6LF9 - chains D and E of the 3 polymer chains in the assembly; structure by X-ray diffraction, 2.50 A resolution.

Chain D:
Molecule: MHC class I antigen
Organism: Sus scrofa
UniProtKB: A0A0F6N4T3 (A0A0F6N4T3_PIG); residues 1-273 here correspond to UniProt positions 22-294 (UniProt number = residue number + 21)
Chain sequence (273 residues; numbered 1 to 273; the number before each row is that of its first residue):
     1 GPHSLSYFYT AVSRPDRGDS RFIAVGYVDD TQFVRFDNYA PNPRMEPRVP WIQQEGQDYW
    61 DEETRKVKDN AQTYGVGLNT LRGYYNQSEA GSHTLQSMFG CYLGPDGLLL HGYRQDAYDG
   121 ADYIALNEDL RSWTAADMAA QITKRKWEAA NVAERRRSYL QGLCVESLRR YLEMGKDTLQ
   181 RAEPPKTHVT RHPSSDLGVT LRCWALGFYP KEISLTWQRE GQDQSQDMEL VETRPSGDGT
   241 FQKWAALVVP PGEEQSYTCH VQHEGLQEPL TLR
Disulfides: C101-C164, C203-C259

Chain E:
Molecule: Beta-2-microglobulin
Organism: Sus scrofa
UniProtKB: Q07717 (B2MG_PIG); residues 4-100 here correspond to UniProt positions 22-118 (UniProt number = residue number + 18)
Chain sequence (97 residues; numbered 4 to 100; the number before each row is that of its first residue):
     4 ARPPKVQVYS RHPAENGKPN YLNCYVSGFH PPQIEIDLLK NGEKMNAEQS DLSFSKDWSF
    64 YLLVHTEFTP NAVDQYSCRV KHVTLDKPKI VKWDRDH
Disulfides: C27-C81

How chain D and chain E interact:
Residue-residue contacts (54; chain D residue first):
  F8(D) with F57(E), hydrophobic
  Y9(D) with F57(E)
  T10(D) with L55(E); F57(E); F63(E)
  V12(D) with Q36(E)
  I23(D) with L55(E)
  V25(D) with D54(E); L55(E); S56(E)
  Y27(D) with S56(E); Y64(E), hydrogen bond
  Q32(D) with D54(E), hydrogen bond
  R35(D) with D54(E), salt bridge
  R48(D) with D54(E), salt bridge
  S92(D) with Q36(E), hydrogen bond
  T94(D) with H33(E), hydrogen bond; P35(E)
  Q96(D) with F57(E); W61(E), hydrogen bond (side chain-backbone); F63(E)
  S97(D) with F57(E)
  M98(D) with F57(E), hydrophobic; S58(E); W61(E), hydrophobic
  Q115(D) with W61(E)
  D116(D) with W61(E)
  A117(D) with W61(E), hydrophobic
  D119(D) with H33(E)
  G120(D) with R5(E), hydrogen bond (backbone-side chain); H33(E), hydrogen bond (backbone-side chain)
  D122(D) with W61(E), hydrogen bond
  H192(D) with D99(E), salt bridge
  R202(D) with D99(E), hydrogen bond (side chain-backbone); H100(E)
  W204(D) with D99(E); H100(E)
  L206(D) with R14(E)
  V231(D) with Q10(E)
  E232(D) with K8(E); Q10(E), hydrogen bond (backbone-side chain)
  R234(D) with Q10(E), hydrogen bond; Y12(E); H100(E), hydrogen bond
  P235(D) with Y12(E), hydrogen bond (backbone-side chain); Y28(E)
  S236(D) with R14(E), hydrogen bond (backbone-side chain); N26(E), hydrogen bond (backbone-side chain)
  G237(D) with R14(E), hydrogen bond (backbone-side chain)
  D238(D) with R14(E)
  Q242(D) with Y12(E); S13(E), hydrogen bond (side chain-backbone); R14(E), hydrogen bond (side chain-backbone)
  W244(D) with H100(E), hydrogen bond
Interface residues without a listed pair, chain D (37 interface residues in all): H188, K211, T233
Interface residues without a listed pair, chain E (26 interface residues in all): P16, S30, K59, L66, R98

In short:
The interface between chain D and chain E involves 37 residues on one side and 26 on the other; the contacts
include 19 hydrogen bonds and 3 salt bridges. Polar pairs include R35(D)-D54(E), R48(D)-D54(E) and
H192(D)-D99(E).
Here chain D is MHC class I antigen and chain E is Beta-2-microglobulin, both from Sus scrofa. Entry 6LF9
(Crystal structure of pSLA-1*1301 complex with dodecapeptide RVEDVTNTAEYW) was determined by X-ray
diffraction.
